Entry 4PX8 (X-ray diffraction, 1.25 A resolution); this record covers chain A.

== Chain A ==
Name: Killer protein
Source organism: Proteus vulgaris
UniProt: Q7A225 (Q7A225_PROVU); residue numbers follow UniProt; this construct covers 2-92
Chain sequence (118 residues; row label = number of the first residue in the row; numbering starts at 0):
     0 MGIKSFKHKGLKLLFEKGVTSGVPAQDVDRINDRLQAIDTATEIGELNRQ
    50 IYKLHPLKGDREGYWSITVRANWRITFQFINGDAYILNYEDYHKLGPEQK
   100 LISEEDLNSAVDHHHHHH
Unresolved in the structure: 0, 100-117
Differences from the reference sequence: initiating methionine (0); cloning artifact (1); expression tag (93-117)
Swiss-Prot annotation at these positions:
  - active site: His92
  - site (Interaction with HigA): Phe14, Asn31
  - mutagenesis: His92 (H92Q: Loss of toxicity and mRNA cleavage, but still binds to ribosomes)
Reported in the primary citation:
  - catalytic residues: His54 (proposed by the authors, not directly observed)
  - mutagenesis - N71A (10-fold): decreased catalytic activity on AAA codon
  - mutagenesis - N71A: decreased catalytic activity on AAG/C/U codons
  - specificity-determining residues: Asn71

== Summary ==
UniProt lists active-site residue His92 and one mutagenesis site. From the paper: the catalytic residue His54;
N71A reduces catalytic activity on AAA codon.
Chain A is Killer protein (Proteus vulgaris); the structure, Structure of P. vulgaris HigB toxin, was
determined by X-ray diffraction.
